Entry 8UTY (electron microscopy, 3.30 A resolution); this record covers chains K and N of the 7 polymer chains in the assembly.

# Chain K (and N)
Protein: Kinesin-like protein KIF1A
From: Homo sapiens
Notes: chain N of this document is another copy of the same molecule, construct and numbering; everything in this record applies to it too
UniProtKB: Q12756 (KIF1A_HUMAN); residues 1-393 here = UniProt positions 1-393
Chain sequence (438 residues; numbered 1 to 438; the number before each row is that of its first residue):
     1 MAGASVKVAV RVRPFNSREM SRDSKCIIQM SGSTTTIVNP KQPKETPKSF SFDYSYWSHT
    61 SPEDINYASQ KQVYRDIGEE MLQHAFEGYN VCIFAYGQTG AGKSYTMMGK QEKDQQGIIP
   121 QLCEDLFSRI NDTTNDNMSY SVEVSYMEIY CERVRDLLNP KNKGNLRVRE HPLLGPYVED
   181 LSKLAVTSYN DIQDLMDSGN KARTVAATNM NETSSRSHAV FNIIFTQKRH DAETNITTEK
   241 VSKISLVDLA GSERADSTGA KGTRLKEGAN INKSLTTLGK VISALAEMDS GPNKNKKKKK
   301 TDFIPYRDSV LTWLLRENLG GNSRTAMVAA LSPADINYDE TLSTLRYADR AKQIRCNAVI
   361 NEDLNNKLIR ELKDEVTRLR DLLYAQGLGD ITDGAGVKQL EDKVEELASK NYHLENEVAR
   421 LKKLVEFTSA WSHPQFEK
Disordered / not traced: 1-3, 390-438 (chain N: 1, 390-438)
Differences from the reference sequence: engineered mutation Leu-364 (Pro in Q12756); linker (394-425); expression tag (426-438)
Ion coordination: Mg2+: Ser-104, Ser-215 (together with AMP-PNP)
Small-molecule neighbours: AMP-PNP (ANP; phosphoaminophosphonic acid-adenylate ester): Arg-13, Pro-14, Ser-58, Thr-99, Gly-100, Ala-101, Gly-102, Lys-103, Ser-104, Tyr-105, Lys-110, Asn-211, Thr-213, Ser-214, Ser-215, Ala-250, Gly-251

# Chain K / chain N interface
Contacting residue pairs - 23 pairs, chain K then chain N:
  Ile-369(K) with Leu-368(N), hydrophobic; Ile-369(N), hydrophobic
  Leu-372(K) with Ile-369(N), hydrophobic; Leu-372(N), hydrophobic
  Lys-373(K) with Leu-368(N); Leu-372(N)
  Glu-375(K) with Val-376(N); Arg-380(N), salt bridge
  Val-376(K) with Leu-372(N), hydrophobic; Glu-375(N); Val-376(N), hydrophobic
  Leu-379(K) with Val-376(N); Leu-379(N), hydrophobic; Arg-380(N); Leu-383(N), hydrophobic
  Arg-380(K) with Glu-375(N), salt bridge
  Leu-383(K) with Leu-379(N), hydrophobic; Leu-382(N), hydrophobic; Leu-383(N), hydrophobic
  Gln-386(K) with Leu-388(N)
  Leu-388(K) with Leu-383(N), hydrophobic; Gln-386(N); Leu-388(N), hydrophobic
Other interface residues (no listed pair), chain K (12 interface residues in all): Leu-368, Leu-382
Other interface residues (no listed pair), chain N (12 interface residues in all): Lys-373

# Summary
The chain K/chain N interface involves 12 residues from each chain; the contacts include 2 salt bridges. The
salt-bridged pair is Glu-375(K)/Arg-380(N). Ligands of chain K: AMP-PNP. Ser-104(K) and Ser-215(K) form the
Mg2+ site.
Chain K and chain N are both Kinesin-like protein KIF1A (Homo sapiens); the structure, KIF1A[1-393] P364L
mutant AMP-PNP bound two-heads-bound state in complex with a microtubule, was determined by electron
microscopy together with 8UTN, 8UTO, 8UTP, 8UTQ, 8UTR, 8UTS and 4 further entries from the same study.
